PDB entry 3S1M | X-ray diffraction, 3.13 A resolution | chains A and H of the 12 polymer chains in the assembly

# Chain A
Protein: DNA-directed RNA polymerase II subunit RPB1
Source organism: Saccharomyces cerevisiae
Notes: EC 2.7.7.6
Reference sequence: P04050 (RPB1_YEAST); numbering as in UniProt (aligned over 1-1733)
Amino-acid sequence (1733 residues; each row starts with the number of its first residue):
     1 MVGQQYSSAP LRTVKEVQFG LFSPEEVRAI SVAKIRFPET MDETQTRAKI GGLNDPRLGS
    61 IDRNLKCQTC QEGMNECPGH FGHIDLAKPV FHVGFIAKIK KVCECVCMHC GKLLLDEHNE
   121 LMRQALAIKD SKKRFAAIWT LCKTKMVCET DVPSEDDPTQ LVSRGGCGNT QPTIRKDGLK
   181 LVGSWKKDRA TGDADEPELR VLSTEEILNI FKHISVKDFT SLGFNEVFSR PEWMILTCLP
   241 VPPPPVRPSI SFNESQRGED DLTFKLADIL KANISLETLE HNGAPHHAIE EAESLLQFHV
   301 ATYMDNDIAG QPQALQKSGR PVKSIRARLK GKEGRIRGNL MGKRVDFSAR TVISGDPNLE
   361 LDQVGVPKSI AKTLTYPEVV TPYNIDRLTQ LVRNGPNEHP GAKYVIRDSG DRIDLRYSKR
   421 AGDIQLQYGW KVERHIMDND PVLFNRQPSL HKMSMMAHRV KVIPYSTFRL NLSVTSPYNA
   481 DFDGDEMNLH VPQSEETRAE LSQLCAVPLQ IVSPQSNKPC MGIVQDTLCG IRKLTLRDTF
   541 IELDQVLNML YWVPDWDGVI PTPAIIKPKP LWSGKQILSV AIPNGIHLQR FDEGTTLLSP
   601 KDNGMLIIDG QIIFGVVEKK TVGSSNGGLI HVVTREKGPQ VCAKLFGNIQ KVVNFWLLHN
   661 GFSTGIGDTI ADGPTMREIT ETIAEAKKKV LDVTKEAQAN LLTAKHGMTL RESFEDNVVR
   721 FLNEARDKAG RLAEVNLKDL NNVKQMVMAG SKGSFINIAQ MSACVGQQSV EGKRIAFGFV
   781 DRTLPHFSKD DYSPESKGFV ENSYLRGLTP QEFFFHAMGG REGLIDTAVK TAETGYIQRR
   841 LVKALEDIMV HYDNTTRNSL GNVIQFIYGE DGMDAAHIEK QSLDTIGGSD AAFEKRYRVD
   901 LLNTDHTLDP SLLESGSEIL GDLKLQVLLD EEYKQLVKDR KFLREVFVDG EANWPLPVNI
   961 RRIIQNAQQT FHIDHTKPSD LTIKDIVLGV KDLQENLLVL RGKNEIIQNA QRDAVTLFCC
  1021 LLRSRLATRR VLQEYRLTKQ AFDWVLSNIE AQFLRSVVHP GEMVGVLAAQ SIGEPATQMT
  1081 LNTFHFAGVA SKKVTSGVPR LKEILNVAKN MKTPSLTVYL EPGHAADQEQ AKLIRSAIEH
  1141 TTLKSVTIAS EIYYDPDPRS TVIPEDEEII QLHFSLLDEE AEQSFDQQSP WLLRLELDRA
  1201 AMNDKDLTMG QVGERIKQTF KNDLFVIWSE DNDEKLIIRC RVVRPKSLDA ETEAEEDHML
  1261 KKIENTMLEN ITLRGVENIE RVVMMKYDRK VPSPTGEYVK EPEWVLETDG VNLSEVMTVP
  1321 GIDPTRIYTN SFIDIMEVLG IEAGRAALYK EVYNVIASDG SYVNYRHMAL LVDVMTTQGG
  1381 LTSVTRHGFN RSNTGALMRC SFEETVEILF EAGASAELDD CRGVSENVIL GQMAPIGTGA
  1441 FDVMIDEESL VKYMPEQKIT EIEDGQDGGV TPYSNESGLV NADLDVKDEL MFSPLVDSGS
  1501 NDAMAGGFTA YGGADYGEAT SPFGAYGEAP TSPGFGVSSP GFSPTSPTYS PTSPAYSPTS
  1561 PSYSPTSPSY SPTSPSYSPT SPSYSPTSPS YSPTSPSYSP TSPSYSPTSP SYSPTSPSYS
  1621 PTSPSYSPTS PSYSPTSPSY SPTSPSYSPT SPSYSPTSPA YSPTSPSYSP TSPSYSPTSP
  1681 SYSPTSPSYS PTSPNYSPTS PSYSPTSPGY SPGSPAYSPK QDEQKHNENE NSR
Not modelled in the structure: 1-2, 155-160, 187-198, 1177-1186, 1244-1253, 1446-1733
Bound ions: Zn2+ site 1: C67, C70, C77, H80; Zn2+ site 2: C107, C110, C148, C167; Mg2+: D481, D483, D485 (shared with 1 residue of chain R)

# Chain H
Protein: DNA-directed RNA polymerases I, II, and III subunit RPABC3
Source organism: Saccharomyces cerevisiae
Reference sequence: P20436 (RPAB3_YEAST); residue numbers follow UniProt; this construct covers 1-146
Amino-acid sequence (146 residues; numbered 1 to 146; the number before each row is that of its first residue):
     1 MSNTLFDDIF QVSEVDPGRY NKVCRIEAAS TTQDQCKLTL DINVELFPVA AQDSLTVTIA
    61 SSLNLEDTPA NDSSATRSWR PPQAGDRSLA DDYDYVMYGT AYKFEEVSKD LIAVYYSFGG
   121 LLMRLEGNYR NLNNLKQENA YLLIRR
Not modelled in the structure: 1, 64-75

# How chain A and chain H interact
Contacting residue pairs (68; chain A residue first):
  R537(A) with Y20(H); V23(H); R25(H); D41(H), salt bridge; G120(H), hydrogen bond (side chain-backbone); L122(H)
  D538(A) with Y20(H); N21(H), hydrogen bond (side chain-backbone); K22(H), hydrogen bond (side chain-backbone); V23(H), hydrogen bond (side chain-backbone)
  F540(A) with N43(H); L121(H), hydrophobic
  L543(A) with W79(H), hydrophobic
  G558(A) with S78(H)
  V559(A) with R77(H); S78(H)
  I560(A) with S78(H), hydrogen bond (backbone-side chain); W79(H), hydrogen bond (backbone-backbone)
  T562(A) with Y98(H)
  P563(A) with W79(H); Y98(H)
  A564(A) with M97(H); Y98(H), hydrogen bond (backbone-backbone); F118(H)
  I565(A) with N43(H); Y95(H); V96(H)
  I566(A) with V96(H), hydrogen bond (backbone-backbone); Y98(H), hydrophobic; Y141(H), hydrophobic
  K567(A) with N43(H), hydrogen bond (side chain-backbone); L46(H); F47(H); D94(H); Y95(H); V96(H), hydrogen bond (backbone-backbone)
  P568(A) with L46(H); D94(H)
  K569(A) with L46(H)
  P570(A) with W79(H), hydrophobic
  L571(A) with L46(H), hydrophobic
  W572(A) with W79(H), hydrophobic
  S573(A) with G119(H), hydrogen bond (side chain-backbone)
  K575(A) with G119(H); G120(H)
  L597(A) with Y102(H), hydrogen bond (backbone-side chain); K103(H)
  L598(A) with R25(H), hydrogen bond (backbone-side chain); T39(H); Y115(H), hydrophobic; L122(H); R124(H)
  S599(A) with R25(H), hydrogen bond (backbone-side chain); L122(H)
  P600(A) with R25(H)
  D602(A) with Y20(H), hydrogen bond
  L606(A) with Y102(H), hydrophobic
  I608(A) with Y102(H), hydrophobic
  D609(A) with E138(H)
  I613(A) with T100(H); Y102(H), hydrophobic; S117(H), hydrogen bond (backbone-side chain); G120(H); L122(H)
  F614(A) with L122(H), hydrophobic
  D739(A) with R19(H), salt bridge
  K744(A) with R19(H)
  D974(A) with K136(H)
Interface residues without a listed pair, chain A (39 interface residues in all): P561, Q576, K601, I973, H975, T976
Interface residues without a listed pair, chain H (35 interface residues in all): P82, M123

# Summary
39 residues of chain A face 35 of chain H across their interface, with 16 hydrogen bonds and 2 salt bridges.
Polar pairs include R537(A)-D41(H), D739(A)-R19(H) and R537(A)-G120(H). C67(A), C70(A), C77(A) and H80(A) form
the Zn2+ site 1.
Here chain A is DNA-directed RNA polymerase II subunit RPB1 and chain H is DNA-directed RNA polymerases I, II,
and III subunit RPABC3, both from Saccharomyces cerevisiae. Entry 3S1M (RNA Polymerase II Initiation Complex
with a 5-nt RNA (variant 1)) was determined by X-ray diffraction together with 3RZD, 3RZO, 3S14, 3S15, 3S16,
3S17 and 5 further entries from the same study.
